PDB entry 3FS4 | X-ray diffraction, 2.22 A resolution | chains B and C of the 4 polymer chains in the assembly

# Chain B
Molecule: Hemoglobin subunit beta
Organism: Struthio camelus
Reference sequence: P02123 (HBB_STRCA); numbering as in UniProt (aligned over 1-146)
Sequence (146 residues; each row starts with the number of its first residue):
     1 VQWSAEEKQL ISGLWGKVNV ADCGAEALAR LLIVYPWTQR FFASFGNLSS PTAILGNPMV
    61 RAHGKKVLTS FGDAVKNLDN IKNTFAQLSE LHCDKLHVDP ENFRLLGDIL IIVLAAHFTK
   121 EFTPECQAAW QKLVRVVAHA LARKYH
Bound ions: heme Fe: His92 (together with oxygen molecule)
Ligand contacts: heme / oxygen molecule: Leu28, Leu31, Thr38, Phe41, Phe42, Ser44, Phe45, His63, Lys66, Val67, Ser70, Phe71, Phe85, Leu88, Leu91, His92, Leu96, Val98, Asn102, Phe103, Leu106, Val137, Leu141

# Chain C
Molecule: Hemoglobin subunit alpha-A
Organism: Struthio camelus
Reference sequence: P01981 (HBA_STRCA); residue numbers follow UniProt; this construct covers 1-141
Sequence (141 residues; row label = number of the first residue in the row):
     1 VLSGTDKTNV KGIFSKISSH AEEYGAETLE RMFITYPQTK TYFPHFDLHH GSAQIKAHGK
    61 KVANALIEAV NHIDDISGAL SKLSDLHAQK LRVDPVNFKL LGQCFLVVVA IHHPSALTPE
   121 VHASLDKFLC AVGAVLTAKY R
Bound ions: heme Fe: His87 (together with oxygen molecule)
Ligand contacts: heme / oxygen molecule: Leu29, Met32, Thr39, Tyr42, Phe43, His45, Phe46, His58, Lys61, Val62, Ala65, Leu66, Leu83, Leu86, His87, Leu91, Val93, Asn97, Phe98, Leu101, Val132, Gly133, Leu136

# Interface between chain B and chain C
Residue-residue contacts (15; chain B residue first):
  Pro36(B) - Arg92(C)
  Trp37(B) - Arg92(C)
  Trp37(B) - Asp94(C)
  Trp37(B) - Pro95(C)
  Trp37(B) - Tyr140(C)
  Gln39(B) - Arg92(C)
  Arg40(B) - Thr41(C)  hydrogen bond (side chain-backbone)
  Arg40(B) - Tyr42(C)
  Arg40(B) - Leu91(C)
  Arg40(B) - Arg92(C)
  His97(B) - Thr41(C)
  Asp99(B) - Asp94(C)
  Asp99(B) - Val96(C)
  Glu101(B) - Val96(C)
  Asn102(B) - Asp94(C)  hydrogen bond
Interface residues without a listed pair, chain C (10 interface residues in all): Gln38, Val93

# Summary
8 residues of chain B and 10 residues of chain C are in contact; the contacts include 2 hydrogen bonds. Polar
pairs include Arg40(B)-Thr41(C) and Asn102(B)-Asp94(C). Bound to chain B: heme / oxygen molecule. Bound to
chain C: heme / oxygen molecule.
Here chain B is Hemoglobin subunit beta and chain C is Hemoglobin subunit alpha-A, both from Struthio camelus.
Entry 3FS4 (Crystal structure determination of Ostrich hemoglobin at 2.2 Angstrom resolution) was determined
by X-ray diffraction (same publication as 6ZMX and 6ZMY).
